Entry 6OVY (X-ray diffraction, 3.00 A resolution); this record covers chains C and F of the 9 polymer chains in the assembly.

[Chain C]
Name: DNA-directed RNA polymerase subunit beta
From: Thermus thermophilus
Notes: EC 2.7.7.6
UniProt: Q8RQE9 (RPOB_THET8); numbering as in UniProt (aligned over 1-1119)
Amino-acid sequence (1119 residues; each row starts with the number of its first residue):
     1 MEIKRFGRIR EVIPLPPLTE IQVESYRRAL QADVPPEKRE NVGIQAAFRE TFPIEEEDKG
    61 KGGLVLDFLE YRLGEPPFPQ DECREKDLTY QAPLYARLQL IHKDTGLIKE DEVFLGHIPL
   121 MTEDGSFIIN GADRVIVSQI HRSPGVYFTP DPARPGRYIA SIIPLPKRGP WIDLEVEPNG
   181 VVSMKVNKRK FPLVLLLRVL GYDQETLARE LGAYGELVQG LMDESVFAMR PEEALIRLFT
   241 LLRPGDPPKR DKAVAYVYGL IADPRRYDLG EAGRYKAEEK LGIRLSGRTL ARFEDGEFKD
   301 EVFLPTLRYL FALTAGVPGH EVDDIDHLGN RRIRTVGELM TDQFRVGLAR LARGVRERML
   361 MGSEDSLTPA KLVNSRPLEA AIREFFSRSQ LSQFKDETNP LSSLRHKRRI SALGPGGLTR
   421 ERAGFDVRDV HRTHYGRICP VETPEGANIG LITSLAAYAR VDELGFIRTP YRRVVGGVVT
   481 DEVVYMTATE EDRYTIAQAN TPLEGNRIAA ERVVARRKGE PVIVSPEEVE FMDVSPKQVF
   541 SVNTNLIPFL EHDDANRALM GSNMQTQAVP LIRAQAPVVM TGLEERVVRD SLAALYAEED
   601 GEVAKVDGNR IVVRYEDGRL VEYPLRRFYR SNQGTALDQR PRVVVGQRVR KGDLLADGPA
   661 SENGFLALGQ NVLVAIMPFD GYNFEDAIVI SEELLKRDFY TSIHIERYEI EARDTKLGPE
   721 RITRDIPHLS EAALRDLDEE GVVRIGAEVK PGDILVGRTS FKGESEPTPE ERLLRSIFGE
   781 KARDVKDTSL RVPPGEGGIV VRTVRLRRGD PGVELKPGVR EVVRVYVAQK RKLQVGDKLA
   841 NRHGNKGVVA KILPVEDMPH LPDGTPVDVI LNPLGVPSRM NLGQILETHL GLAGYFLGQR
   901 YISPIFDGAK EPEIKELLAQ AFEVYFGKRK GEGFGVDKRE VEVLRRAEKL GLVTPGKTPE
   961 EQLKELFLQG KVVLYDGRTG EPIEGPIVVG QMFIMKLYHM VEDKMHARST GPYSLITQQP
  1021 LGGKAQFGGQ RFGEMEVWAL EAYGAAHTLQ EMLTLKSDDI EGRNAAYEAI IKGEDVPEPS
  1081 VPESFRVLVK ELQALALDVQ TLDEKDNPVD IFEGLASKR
Not modelled in the structure: 57-63, 1119
Residues lining bound ligands: pyrophosphate (POP): Arg557, Ser878, Arg879

[Chain F]
Name: RNA polymerase sigma factor SigA
From: Thermus thermophilus
UniProt: Q72L95 (SIGA_THET2); numbering as in UniProt (aligned over 1-423)
Amino-acid sequence (423 residues; numbered 1 to 423; the number before each row is that of its first residue):
     1 MKKSKRKNAQ AQEAQETEVL VQEEAEELPE FPEGEPDPDL EDPDLTLEDD LLDLPEEGEG
    61 LDLEEEEEDL PIPKISTSDP VRQYLHEIGQ VPLLTLEEEV ELARKVEEGM EAIKKLSEIT
   121 GLDPDLIREV VRAKILGSAR VRHIPGLKET LDPKTVEEID QKLKSLPKEH KRYLHIAREG
   181 EAARQHLIEA NLRLVVSIAK KYTGRGLSFL DLIQEGNQGL IRAVEKFEYK RRFKFSTYAT
   241 WWIRQAINRA IADQARTIRI PVHMVETINK LSRTARQLQQ ELGREPTYEE IAEAMGPGWD
   301 AKRVEETLKI AQEPVSLETP IGDEKDSFYG DFIPDEHLPS PVDAATQSLL SEELEKALSK
   361 LSEREAMVLK LRKGLIDGRE HTLEEVGAFF GVTRERIRQI ENKALRKLKY HESRTRKLRD
   421 FLD
Not modelled in the structure: 1-77, 321-327, 423
Construct notes: conflict Thr46 (Ala in Q72L95)
Curated features (UniProtKB/Swiss-Prot):
  - DNA-binding region: Leu383 to Asn402 (H-T-H motif)
  - region: Ser78 to Ile113 (Sigma-70 factor domain-1)
  - motif: Asp211 to Gln214 (Interaction with polymerase core subunit RpoC)

[Chain C / chain F interface]
Contacting residue pairs (69; chain C residue first):
  Tyr95(C) - Gly283(F)
  Phe114(C) - Gln279(F)
  Phe114(C) - Gly283(F)
  His117(C) - Gly283(F)
  Arg243(C) - Arg82(F)
  Pro244(C) - Arg82(F)  hydrogen bond (backbone-side chain)
  Arg353(C) - Thr203(F)  hydrogen bond
  Glu357(C) - Lys201(F)
  Ala370(C) - Gln280(F)
  Val373(C) - Gln280(F)  hydrogen bond (backbone-side chain)
  Asn374(C) - Arg276(F)  hydrogen bond
  Ser375(C) - Gln279(F)  hydrogen bond
  Arg376(C) - Arg276(F)
  Arg376(C) - Gln279(F)  hydrogen bond
  Glu379(C) - Gln279(F)  hydrogen bond
  Arg713(C) - Lys309(F)
  His728(C) - Leu422(F)
  Pro769(C) - Lys373(F)
  Pro769(C) - Gly374(F)
  Pro769(C) - Leu375(F)
  Glu770(C) - Gln347(F)
  Glu770(C) - Ser351(F)  hydrogen bond
  Glu770(C) - Leu354(F)
  Arg772(C) - Lys373(F)
  Arg772(C) - Gly378(F)
  Arg772(C) - Glu380(F)  salt bridge
  Leu773(C) - Leu369(F)  hydrophobic
  Leu773(C) - Leu375(F)  hydrophobic
  Leu774(C) - Leu350(F)  hydrophobic
  Leu774(C) - Leu418(F)  hydrophobic
  Leu774(C) - Phe421(F)
  Arg775(C) - Leu422(F)
  Ser776(C) - Lys373(F)  hydrogen bond
  Ser776(C) - Leu405(F)
  Ile777(C) - Leu408(F)  hydrophobic
  Ile777(C) - Lys409(F)
  Ile777(C) - Glu412(F)
  Phe778(C) - Glu412(F)
  Phe778(C) - Leu418(F)
  Phe778(C) - Arg419(F)
  Arg808(C) - Glu305(F)  salt bridge
  Glu814(C) - Thr287(F)
  Glu814(C) - Tyr288(F)  hydrogen bond (side chain-backbone)
  Leu815(C) - Tyr288(F)
  Pro817(C) - Tyr288(F)
  Pro817(C) - Lys309(F)
  Gly818(C) - Glu305(F)  hydrogen bond (backbone-side chain)
  Thr1010(C) - Pro341(F)
  Pro1012(C) - Pro334(F)  hydrophobic
  Tyr1013(C) - Pro334(F)
  Tyr1013(C) - Asp335(F)  hydrogen bond (backbone-backbone)
  Tyr1013(C) - Pro341(F)
  Leu1015(C) - Ile333(F)  hydrophobic
  Leu1015(C) - Asp335(F)
  Gln1018(C) - Asp335(F)  hydrogen bond
  Gln1018(C) - Leu338(F)
  Leu1021(C) - Asp331(F)
  Leu1021(C) - Ile333(F)
  Gln1026(C) - Phe332(F)
  Ile1060(C) - Leu338(F)  hydrophobic
  Asn1064(C) - Ser340(F)
  Asn1064(C) - Pro341(F)
  Tyr1067(C) - Pro341(F)
  Tyr1067(C) - Val342(F)
  Tyr1067(C) - Ala345(F)  hydrophobic
  Glu1068(C) - Ser348(F)
  Glu1068(C) - Leu349(F)
  Lys1072(C) - Leu349(F)
  Lys1072(C) - Glu352(F)  salt bridge
Other interface residues (no listed pair), chain C (49 interface residues in all): Gly245, Lys371, Asp714, Lys816, Val819, Ser1014, Arg1063, Ile1071
Other interface residues (no listed pair), chain F (50 interface residues in all): Gln277, Arg284, Glu285, Glu289, Leu308, Gln312, Pro339, Ala344

[Summary]
The interface between chain C and chain F involves 49 residues on one side and 50 on the other; the contacts
include 13 hydrogen bonds and 3 salt bridges. Polar pairs include Arg772(C)-Glu380(F), Arg808(C)-Glu305(F) and
Lys1072(C)-Glu352(F). Ligands of chain C: pyrophosphate.
Chain C is DNA-directed RNA polymerase subunit beta and chain F is RNA polymerase sigma factor SigA, both from
Thermus thermophilus; the structure, X-ray crystal structure of a bacterial reiterative transcription complex
of pyrG promoter variant -1C, was determined by X-ray diffraction (same publication as 6OVR, 6OW3, 6OY5, 6OY6,
6OY7, 6P70 and 6P71).
